Entry 6HUU (X-ray diffraction, 2.80 A resolution); this record covers chains N and a of the 28 polymer chains in the assembly.

# Chain N
Protein: Proteasome subunit beta type-1
Source organism: Saccharomyces cerevisiae (strain ATCC 204508 / S288c)
Notes: EC 3.4.25.1
UniProtKB: P38624 (PSB1_YEAST); residues 1-196 here correspond to UniProt positions 20-215 (UniProt number = residue number + 19)
Amino-acid sequence (196 residues; numbered 1 to 196; the number before each row is that of its first residue):
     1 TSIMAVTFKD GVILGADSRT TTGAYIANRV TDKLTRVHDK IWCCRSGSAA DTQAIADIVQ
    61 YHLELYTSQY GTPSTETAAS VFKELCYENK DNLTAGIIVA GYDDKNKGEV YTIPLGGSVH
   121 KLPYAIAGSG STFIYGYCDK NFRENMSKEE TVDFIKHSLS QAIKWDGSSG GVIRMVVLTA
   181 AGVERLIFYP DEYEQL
Metal / ion sites: Mg2+: Ile163, Ser169
Swiss-Prot annotation at these positions:
  - active site: Thr1 (Nucleophile)

# Chain a
Protein: Proteasome subunit beta type-7
Source organism: Saccharomyces cerevisiae (strain ATCC 204508 / S288c)
Notes: EC 3.4.25.1
UniProtKB: P30657 (PSB7_YEAST); residues -12 to 233 here correspond to UniProt positions 21-266 (UniProt number = residue number + 33)
Amino-acid sequence (246 residues; each row starts with the number of its first residue; numbers below 1 keep their minus sign (Thr-12 is residue -12)):
   -12 TQIANAGASP MVNTQQPIVT GTSVISMKYD NGVIIAADNL GSYGSLLRFN GVERLIPVGD
    48 NTVVGISGDI SDMQHIERLL KDLVTENAYD NPLADAEEAL EPSYIFEYLA TVMYQRRSKM
   108 NPLWNAIIVA GVQSNGDQFL RYVNLLGVTY SSPTLATGFG AHMANPLLRK VVDRESDIPK
   168 TTVQVAEEAI VNAMRVLYYR DARSSRNFSL AIIDKNTGLT FKKNLQVENM KWDFAKDIKG
   228 YGTQKI
Disordered / not traced: -12 to 0, 225-233

# Chain N / chain a interface
Contacting residue pairs (45; chain N residue first):
  Arg19(N) - Ala189(a)
  Thr21(N) - Ala189(a)
  Ala24(N) - Phe146(a)
  Ala24(N) - Arg187(a)
  Ala24(N) - Asp188(a)
  Ala24(N) - Ala189(a)  hydrogen bond (backbone-backbone)
  Tyr25(N) - Phe146(a)  hydrophobic
  Tyr25(N) - Arg187(a)
  Ile26(N) - Tyr186(a)
  Ile26(N) - Arg187(a)  hydrogen bond (backbone-backbone)
  Ile26(N) - Asp188(a)
  Ile26(N) - Ala189(a)
  Ala27(N) - Arg187(a)  hydrogen bond (backbone-side chain)
  Asn28(N) - Arg187(a)
  Arg29(N) - Tyr186(a)
  Arg29(N) - Arg187(a)
  Arg29(N) - Lys218(a)  hydrogen bond (side chain-backbone)
  Arg29(N) - Trp219(a)
  Arg29(N) - Phe221(a)
  Val30(N) - Trp219(a)  hydrophobic
  Val30(N) - Phe221(a)  hydrophobic
  Val30(N) - Ala222(a)  hydrophobic
  Phe133(N) - Leu33(a)  hydrophobic
  Lys164(N) - Leu34(a)
  Trp165(N) - Ser32(a)
  Trp165(N) - Leu33(a)
  Trp165(N) - Leu34(a)  hydrogen bond (backbone-backbone)
  Trp165(N) - Arg35(a)
  Asp166(N) - Ser32(a)
  Gly167(N) - Ser32(a)  hydrogen bond (backbone-backbone)
  Gly167(N) - Leu34(a)
  Gly167(N) - Ala189(a)
  Ser168(N) - Ser32(a)
  Gly171(N) - Trp219(a)
  Val172(N) - Trp219(a)  hydrophobic
  Arg174(N) - Ala222(a)  hydrogen bond (side chain-backbone)
  Ile187(N) - Ala222(a)  hydrophobic
  Ile187(N) - Lys223(a)
  Tyr189(N) - Trp219(a)  hydrophobic
  Tyr189(N) - Asp220(a)
  Tyr189(N) - Lys223(a)
  Pro190(N) - Trp219(a)
  Asp191(N) - Arg193(a)  salt bridge
  Glu194(N) - Tyr185(a)  hydrogen bond
  Glu194(N) - Arg193(a)  salt bridge
Other interface residues (no listed pair), chain N (25 interface residues in all): Ser18, Ile163
Other interface residues (no listed pair), chain a (21 interface residues in all): Asn37, Met150, Arg190, Met217

# Summary
Chain N and chain a form an interface of 25 and 21 residues respectively; the contacts include 8 hydrogen
bonds and 2 salt bridges. Polar contacts include Asp191(N)-Arg193(a), Glu194(N)-Arg193(a) and
Ala27(N)-Arg187(a). UniProt lists active-site residue Thr1(N) on chain N.
Here chain N is Proteasome subunit beta type-1 and chain a is Proteasome subunit beta type-7, both from
Saccharomyces cerevisiae (strain ATCC 204508 / S288c). Entry 6HUU (Yeast 20S proteasome with human beta2c
(S171G) in complex with 29) was determined by X-ray diffraction together with 6HTB, 6HTC, 6HTD, 6HTP, 6HTR,
6HUB and 30 further entries from the same study.
